Entry 5YJF (X-ray diffraction, 2.49 A resolution); this record covers chain A.

[Chain A]
Name: Nicotinamide N-methyltransferase
From: Homo sapiens
Notes: EC 2.1.1.1
UniProtKB: P40261 (NNMT_HUMAN); numbering as in UniProt (aligned over 1-264)
Amino-acid sequence (284 residues; each row starts with the number of its first residue; numbers below 1 keep their minus sign (Met-19 is residue -19)):
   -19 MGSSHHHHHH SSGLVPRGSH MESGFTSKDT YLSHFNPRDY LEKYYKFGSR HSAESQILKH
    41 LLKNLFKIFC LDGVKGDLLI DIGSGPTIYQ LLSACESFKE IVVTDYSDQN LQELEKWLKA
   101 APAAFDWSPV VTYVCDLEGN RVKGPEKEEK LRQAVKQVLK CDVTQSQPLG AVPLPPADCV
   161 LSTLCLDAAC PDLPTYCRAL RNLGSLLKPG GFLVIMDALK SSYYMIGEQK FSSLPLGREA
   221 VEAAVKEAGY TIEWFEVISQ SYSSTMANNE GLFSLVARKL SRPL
Not modelled in the structure: -19 to 4, 261-264
Construct notes: expression tag (-19 to 0); engineered mutation Ala100 (Lys in P40261), Ala101 (Glu in P40261), Ala103 (Glu in P40261)
UniProt features mapped onto this chain:
  - binding site (S-adenosyl-L-methionine): Tyr20, Tyr25, Gly63, Tyr69, Asp85, Asn90, Asp142, Val143, Thr163
  - binding site (nicotinamide): Asp197, Ser213
  - modified residue: Arg18 (Citrulline), Lys39 (N6-acetyllysine), Arg132 (Citrulline), Arg181 (Citrulline)
  - mutagenesis: Arg18 (R18K: Has no effect on N-methyltransferase activity), Tyr20 (Y20A: Loss of N-methyltransferase activity; Y20F: Decreases N-methyltransferase activity), Arg132 (R132K: Loss of N-methyltransferase activity like its citrullinated counterpart), Arg181 (R181K: Has no effect on N-methyltransferase activity), Asp197 (D197A: Loss of N-methyltransferase activity), Ser201 (S201A: Has no effect on N-methyltransferase activity), Ser213 (S213A: Has no effect on N-methyltransferase activity)
Residues lining bound ligands:
  - 6-methoxy-1-methyl-2H-pyridine-3-carboxamide (8WO): Tyr20, Tyr24, Tyr25, Leu164, Asp167, Ala198, Ser201, Tyr203, Tyr204, Ser213, Tyr242, Ala247
  - S-adenosylhomocysteine (SAH): Tyr11, Phe15, Tyr20, Tyr25, Gly63, Ser64, Gly65, Thr67, Tyr69, Gln70, Asp85, Tyr86, Ser87, Asn90, Cys141, Asp142, Val143, Thr144, Thr163, Leu164, Cys165, Ala168, Ala169, Tyr204
From the paper describing this entry:
  - binding site for S-adenosylhomocysteine: Gly63 to Gly65, Cys141 to Thr144, Thr163 to Cys165
  - binding site for 6-methoxy-1-methyl-2H-pyridine-3-carboxamide: Tyr20, Tyr24, Leu164, Asp167, Ala198, Ser201, Tyr204, Ser213, Tyr242, Ala247
  - contacts within the chain: Asp167-Asp197

[Summary]
Chain A binds S-adenosylhomocysteine and 6-methoxy-1-methyl-2H-pyridine-3-carboxamide. Curated annotation
(UniProt) lists 9 S-adenosyl-L-methionine-binding residues, nicotinamide-binding residues Asp197 and Ser213
and 7 mutagenesis sites. From the paper: a binding site for 6-methoxy-1-methyl-2H-pyridine-3-carboxamide at
Tyr20, Tyr24 and Leu164 among others; a binding site for S-adenosylhomocysteine at Gly63, Cys141 and Thr163.
Chain A is Nicotinamide N-methyltransferase (Homo sapiens); the structure, Co-crystal structure of Human
Nicotinamide N-methyltransferase (NNMT) with small molecule analog of Nicotinamide, was determined by X-ray
diffraction, deposited together with 5YJI.
